PDB entry 8C0I | X-ray diffraction, 1.90 A resolution | chains BBB and DDD of the 4 polymer chains in the assembly

# Chain BBB
Name: Isoaspartyl peptidase subunit beta
Source organism: Escherichia coli
UniProt: P37595 (IAAA_ECOLI); residue numbers follow UniProt; this construct covers 179-321
Sequence (143 residues; row label = number of the first residue in the row):
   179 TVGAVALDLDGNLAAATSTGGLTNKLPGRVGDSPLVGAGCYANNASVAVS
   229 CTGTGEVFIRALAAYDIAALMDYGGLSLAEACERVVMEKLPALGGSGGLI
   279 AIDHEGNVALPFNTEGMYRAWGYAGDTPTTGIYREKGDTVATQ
Disordered / not traced: 314-321
Differences from the reference sequence: engineered mutation Leu200 (Met in P37595)
Swiss-Prot annotation at these positions:
  - active site: Thr179 (Nucleophile)
  - binding site (substrate): Arg207 to Asp210, Thr230 to Gly233
  - mutagenesis: Thr179 (T179A: Catalytically inactive)
From the paper describing this entry:
  - mutagenesis - M200L: decreased stability
  - mutagenesis - M200L: unchanged catalytic activity on L-Asn
  - contacts within the chain: Leu200-Arg207
  - catalytic residues: Thr197, Thr230 (citing earlier work)

# Chain DDD
Name: Isoaspartyl peptidase subunit beta
Source organism: Escherichia coli
UniProt: P37595 (IAAA_ECOLI); residue numbers follow UniProt; this construct covers 179-321
Sequence (143 residues; numbered 179 to 321; the number before each row is that of its first residue):
   179 XVGAVALDLDGNLAAATSTGGLTNKLPGRVGDSPLVGAGCYANNASVAVS
   229 CTGTGEVFIRALAAYDIAALMDYGGLSLAEACERVVMEKLPALGGSGGLI
   279 AIDHEGNVALPFNTEGMYRAWGYAGDTPTTGIYREKGDTVATQ
Disordered / not traced: 314-321
Differences from the reference sequence: modified residue (179); engineered mutation Leu200 (Met in P37595)
Modified residues: AEI (threonine-aspartic ester) at position 179
Swiss-Prot annotation at these positions:
  - binding site (substrate): Arg207 to Asp210, Thr230 to Gly233
From the paper describing this entry:
  - catalytic residues: Thr197, Thr230 (citing earlier work)

# Interface between chain BBB and chain DDD
Pairs across the interface - 25 pairs, chain BBB then chain DDD:
  Val214(BBB) with Ile237(DDD), hydrophobic; Leu240(DDD)
  Gly215(BBB) with Leu240(DDD)
  Tyr219(BBB) with Leu240(DDD), hydrophobic
  Ile237(BBB) with Val214(DDD)
  Leu240(BBB) with Val214(DDD); Gly215(DDD); Leu240(DDD), hydrophobic; Tyr243(DDD), hydrophobic
  Tyr243(BBB) with Leu240(DDD), hydrophobic; Tyr243(DDD), hydrophobic; Asp244(DDD), hydrogen bond
  Asp244(BBB) with Tyr243(DDD), hydrogen bond; Tyr251(DDD), hydrogen bond
  Ala247(BBB) with Ala247(DDD), hydrophobic; Tyr251(DDD)
  Leu248(BBB) with Tyr251(DDD)
  Tyr251(BBB) with Asp244(DDD), hydrogen bond; Ala247(DDD); Leu248(DDD); Tyr251(DDD), hydrophobic; Gly252(DDD); Lys267(DDD), hydrogen bond
  Gly252(BBB) with Tyr251(DDD)
  Lys267(BBB) with Tyr251(DDD), hydrogen bond
Other interface residues (no listed pair), chain BBB (15 interface residues in all): Leu213, Arg238, Ala239
Other interface residues (no listed pair), chain DDD (15 interface residues in all): Leu213, Tyr219, Arg238, Ala239

# Overview
Chain BBB and chain DDD each contribute 15 residues to their interface; the contacts include 6 hydrogen bonds.
Among the polar pairs are Tyr243(BBB)-Asp244(DDD), Asp244(BBB)-Tyr243(DDD) and Asp244(BBB)-Tyr251(DDD). The
paper reports catalytic residues Thr197(BBB), Thr230(BBB) and Thr197(DDD) among others; M200L of chain BBB
reduces stability.
Here chain BBB is Isoaspartyl peptidase subunit beta and chain DDD is Isoaspartyl peptidase subunit beta, both
from Escherichia coli. Entry 8C0I (Structure of E. coli Class 2 L-asparaginase EcAIII, mutant M200L
(acyl-enzyme intermediate)) was determined by X-ray diffraction, deposited together with 8BI3, 8BKF, 8BP9,
8BQO and 8C23.
